5DFF - chains A and P of the 4 polymer chains in the assembly; structure by X-ray diffraction, 1.57 A resolution.

== Chain A ==
Name: DNA-(apurinic or apyrimidinic site) lyase
Source organism: Homo sapiens
Notes: EC 4.2.99.18
UniProt: P27695 (APEX1_HUMAN); residues 43-318 here = UniProt positions 43-318
Chain sequence (276 residues; row label = number of the first residue in the row):
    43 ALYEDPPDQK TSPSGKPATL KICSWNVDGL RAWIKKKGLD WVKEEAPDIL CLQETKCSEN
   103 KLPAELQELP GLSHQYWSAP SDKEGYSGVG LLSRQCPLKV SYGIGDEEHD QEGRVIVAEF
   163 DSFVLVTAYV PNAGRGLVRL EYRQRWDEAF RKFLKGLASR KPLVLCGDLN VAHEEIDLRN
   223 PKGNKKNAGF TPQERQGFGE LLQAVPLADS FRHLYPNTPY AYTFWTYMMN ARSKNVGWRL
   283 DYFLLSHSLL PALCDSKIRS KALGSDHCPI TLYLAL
Bound ions: Mg2+: Glu-96 (shared with 1 residue of chain D; DC10(P) of chain P)
What the authors report for this chain:
  - Mg2+ coordination: Glu-96
  - Mg2+ coordination through a water molecule: Asp-70, Asp-308
  - binding site for the 11-nt DNA strand: Tyr-171, Asn-174, Asp-210, Asn-212, His-309
  - conformationally variable residues (side-chain flip): Arg-177, Arg-181
  - binding site for the 10-nt DNA strand (chain P): Arg-181
  - mutagenesis - R181A (3-fold): decreased binding to product DNA
  - mutagenesis - R181A (Kd = 0.4 nM): unchanged binding to substrate DNA
  - mutagenesis - R181A: decreased catalytic activity on AP-site incision
  - binding site for the 21-nt DNA strand: Arg-177, Met-270
  - catalytic residues: Tyr-171, Asp-210, Asn-212, His-309 (proposed by the authors, not directly observed)

== Chain P ==
Molecule: 10-nt DNA strand
Sequence (10 nucleotides; row label = number of the first residue in the row):
     1 GCTGATGCGC
Bound ions: Mg2+: DC10 (shared with Glu-96(A) of chain A; 1 residue of chain D)

== Chain A / chain P interface ==
Pairs across the interface - 8 pairs, chain A then chain P:
  Glu-96(A) with DC10(P), phosphate contact
  Lys-98(A) with DG9(P), base contact
  Tyr-128(A) with DC8(P), hydrogen bond to the base; DG9(P), hydrogen bond to the sugar
  Tyr-171(A) with DC10(P), hydrogen bond to the phosphate
  Asn-174(A) with DC10(P), phosphate contact
  Arg-181(A) with DG9(P), sugar contact; DC10(P), salt bridge to the phosphate
Other interface residues (no listed pair), chain A (9 interface residues in all): Arg-156, Gly-176, Arg-177
Other interface residues (no listed pair), chain P (4 interface residues in all): DG7

== Overview ==
The interface between chain A and chain P involves 9 residues on one side and 4 on the other, with 3 hydrogen
bonds and 1 salt bridge. Polar pairs include Tyr-128(A)/DC8(P), Tyr-128(A)/DG9(P) and Tyr-171(A)/DC10(P). From
the paper: catalytic residues Tyr-171(A), Asp-210(A) and Asn-212(A) among others; R181A of chain A reduces
binding to product DNA.
Chain A is DNA-(apurinic or apyrimidinic site) lyase (Homo sapiens) and chain P is a 10-nt DNA strand; the
structure, Human APE1 product complex, was determined by X-ray diffraction together with 5DFH, 5DFI, 5DFJ and
5DG0 from the same study.
